PDB entry 9J38 | electron microscopy, 2.40 A resolution | chains A and D of the 8 polymer chains in the assembly

Chain A (and D):
Protein: Potassium voltage-gated channel subfamily KQT member 5
Source organism: Homo sapiens
Notes: chain D of this document is another copy of the same molecule, construct and numbering; everything in this record applies to it too
UniProt: Q9NR82 (KCNQ5_HUMAN); residues 90-698 here = UniProt positions 90-698
Amino-acid sequence (610 residues; numbered 89 to 698; the number before each row is that of its first residue):
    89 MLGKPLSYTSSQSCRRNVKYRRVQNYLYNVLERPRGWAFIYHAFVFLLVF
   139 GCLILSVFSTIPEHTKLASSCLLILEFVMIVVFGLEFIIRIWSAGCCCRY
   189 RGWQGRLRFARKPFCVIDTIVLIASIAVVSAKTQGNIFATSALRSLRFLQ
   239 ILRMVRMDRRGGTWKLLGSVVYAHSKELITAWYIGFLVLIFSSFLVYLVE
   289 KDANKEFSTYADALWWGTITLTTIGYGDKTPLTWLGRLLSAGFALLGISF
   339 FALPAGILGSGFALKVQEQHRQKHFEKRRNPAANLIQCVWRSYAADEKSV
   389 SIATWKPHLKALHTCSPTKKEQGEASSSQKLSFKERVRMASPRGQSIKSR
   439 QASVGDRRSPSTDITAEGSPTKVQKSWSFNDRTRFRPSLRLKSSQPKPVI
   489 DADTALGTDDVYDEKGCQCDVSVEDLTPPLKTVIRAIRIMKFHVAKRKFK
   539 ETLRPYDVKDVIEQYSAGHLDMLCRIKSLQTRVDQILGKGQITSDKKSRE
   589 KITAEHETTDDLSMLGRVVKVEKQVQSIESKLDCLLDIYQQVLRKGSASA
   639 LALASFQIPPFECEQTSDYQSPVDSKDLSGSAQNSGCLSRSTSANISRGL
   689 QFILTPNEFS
Disordered / not traced: 89-102, 385-514, 577-698
Differences from the reference sequence: initiating methionine (89)
Swiss-Prot annotation at these positions:
  - region (Interaction with CALM): A370 to W378, V521 to M528
  - binding site (a 1,2-diacyl-sn-glycero-3-phospho-(1D-myo-inositol-4,5-bisphosphate)): R248, K264, K361
  - modified residue: S447 (Phosphoserine)
  - natural variant: V145 (V145G: In MRD46), W191 (W191G: In a colorectal cancer sample), R244 (R244C: In a colorectal cancer sample), L341 (L341I: In MRD46), P369 (P369R: In MRD46), S429 (S429I: In MRD46)

Interface between chain A and chain D:
Contacting residue pairs (83):
  F138(A) - F274(D)  hydrophobic
  V145(A) - A299(D)  hydrophobic
  V145(A) - L302(D)  hydrophobic
  T148(A) - T297(D)
  T148(A) - Y298(D)
  T148(A) - A299(D)
  I149(A) - A299(D)  hydrophobic
  P150(A) - T297(D)
  V243(A) - Y271(D)
  G250(A) - K264(D)
  T251(A) - T268(D)
  T251(A) - Y271(D)
  W252(A) - Y271(D)
  W252(A) - I272(D)  hydrophobic
  W252(A) - L275(D)  hydrophobic
  L254(A) - K264(D)
  L254(A) - E265(D)
  L254(A) - T268(D)
  L255(A) - F338(D)  hydrophobic
  A299(A) - W322(D)
  D300(A) - W322(D)
  D300(A) - R325(D)  salt bridge
  W303(A) - T318(D)
  W303(A) - P319(D)  hydrophobic
  W303(A) - R325(D)
  W303(A) - S328(D)
  T306(A) - A329(D)
  T310(A) - T311(D)
  T310(A) - L333(D)
  T310(A) - I336(D)
  T311(A) - T311(D)
  I312(A) - T308(D)
  I312(A) - T311(D)
  I312(A) - I312(D)
  I312(A) - G313(D)
  I312(A) - I336(D)  hydrophobic
  G313(A) - G313(D)
  Y314(A) - W304(D)  hydrogen bond
  Y314(A) - T308(D)  hydrogen bond
  Y314(A) - G313(D)
  Y314(A) - Y314(D)
  Y314(A) - G315(D)
  Y314(A) - K317(D)
  Y314(A) - T318(D)
  D316(A) - T318(D)
  K317(A) - R325(D)
  F339(A) - L333(D)  hydrophobic
  P342(A) - S337(D)
  A343(A) - S337(D)
  A343(A) - A340(D)  hydrophobic
  A343(A) - L341(D)
  L346(A) - L341(D)  hydrophobic
  G347(A) - I345(D)
  S348(A) - S348(D)  hydrogen bond
  F350(A) - E265(D)
  F350(A) - I345(D)  hydrophobic
  A351(A) - S348(D)
  A351(A) - G349(D)
  A351(A) - L352(D)
  L352(A) - L352(D)  hydrophobic
  V354(A) - A261(D)
  V354(A) - H262(D)
  V354(A) - E265(D)
  Q355(A) - E356(D)
  H362(A) - D545(D)  salt bridge
  F363(A) - V546(D)  hydrophobic
  F363(A) - K547(D)
  F363(A) - I550(D)  hydrophobic
  Y553(A) - Y553(D)
  G556(A) - H557(D)
  D559(A) - L561(D)
  M560(A) - H557(D)
  R563(A) - L561(D)
  R563(A) - I564(D)
  R563(A) - K565(D)
  R563(A) - Q568(D)
  L567(A) - L567(D)  hydrophobic
  L567(A) - V571(D)  hydrophobic
  R570(A) - V571(D)
  R570(A) - D572(D)
  R570(A) - L575(D)
  I574(A) - I574(D)  hydrophobic
  I574(A) - L575(D)  hydrophobic
Interface residues without a listed pair, chain A (50 interface residues in all): L141, I239, D246, W270, R359, I564, Q573
Interface residues without a listed pair, chain D (57 interface residues in all): A332, G344, R359, M560

In short:
50 residues of chain A and 57 residues of chain D are in contact, with 3 hydrogen bonds and 2 salt bridges.
Polar contacts include D300(A)-R325(D), H362(A)-D545(D) and Y314(A)-W304(D). UniProt lists 3 residues binding
1,2-diacyl-sn-glycero-3-phospho-(1D-myo-inositol-4,5-bisphosphate) on chain A.
Both chains are Potassium voltage-gated channel subfamily KQT member 5 (Homo sapiens). Entry 9J38 (human
KCNQ5-CaM in apo state) was determined by electron microscopy (same publication as 9LIZ, 9LJ1 and 9LJ5).
